8E1E - chains A and B of the 3 polymer chains in the assembly; structure by X-ray diffraction, 4.27 A resolution (low resolution: residue-level contacts below are approximate; hydrogen-bond / salt-bridge calls are withheld).

# Chain A (and B)
Molecule: SG122_C3
Source organism: synthetic construct
Notes: chain B of this document is another copy of the same molecule, construct and numbering; everything in this record applies to it too
Amino-acid sequence (243 residues; numbered -10 to 232; the number before each row is that of its first residue; numbers below 1 keep their minus sign (Gly-10 is residue -10)):
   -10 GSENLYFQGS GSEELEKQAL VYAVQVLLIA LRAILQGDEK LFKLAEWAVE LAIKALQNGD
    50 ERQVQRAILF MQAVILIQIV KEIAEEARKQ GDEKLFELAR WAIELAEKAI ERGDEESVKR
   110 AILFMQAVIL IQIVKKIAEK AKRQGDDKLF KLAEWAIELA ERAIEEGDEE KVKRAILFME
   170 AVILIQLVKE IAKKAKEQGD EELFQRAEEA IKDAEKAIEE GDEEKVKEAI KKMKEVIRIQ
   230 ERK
Unresolved in the structure: -10 to 0

# How chain A and chain B interact
Residue-residue contacts - 22 pairs, chain A then chain B:
  Glu2(A) - Ser1(B)
  Lys6(A) - Glu5(B)
  Lys6(A) - Lys6(B)
  Gln7(A) - Gln46(B)
  Val10(A) - Ile42(B)
  Tyr11(A) - Gln46(B)
  Val13(A) - Leu16(B)
  Val13(A) - Ile42(B)
  Gln14(A) - Ile42(B)
  Leu17(A) - Glu35(B)
  Leu17(A) - Val38(B)
  Leu20(A) - Leu16(B)
  Leu20(A) - Ala19(B)
  Leu20(A) - Leu20(B)
  Leu20(A) - Ile23(B)
  Leu20(A) - Phe31(B)
  Arg21(A) - Phe31(B)
  Arg21(A) - Glu35(B)
  Arg21(A) - Glu39(B)
  Ile23(A) - Ile23(B)
  Leu24(A) - Ile23(B)
  Leu24(A) - Phe31(B)
Other interface residues (no listed pair), chain B (17 interface residues in all): Leu9, Ala12, Val13, Leu45

# Summary
12 residues of chain A and 17 residues of chain B are in contact.
Chain A and chain B are both SG122_C3 (synthetic construct); the structure, Scaffolding protein functional
sites using deep learning, was determined by X-ray diffraction, deposited together with 8E55.
